PDB entry 6L9Z | X-ray diffraction, 2.50 A resolution | chains I and O of the 19 polymer chains in the assembly

Chain I:
Molecule: 338-nt DNA strand
From: other sequences
Sequence (338 nucleotides; each row starts with the number of its first residue):
     1 ATCGCGGAAAAAAAACGCATCCCGGTGCCGAGGCCGCTCAATTGGTCGTA
    51 GACAGCTCTAGCACCGCTTAAACGCACGTACGCGCTGTCTACCGCGTTTT
   101 AACCGCCACTAGAAGCGCTTACTAGTCTCCAGGCACGTGTGAGACCGGCA
   151 CATGAAAAAAAAAAGCAGGAGCGCAAAAAAAAAACGCATCCCGGTGCCGA
   201 GGCCGCTCAATTGGTCGTAGACAGCTCTAGCACCGCTTAAACGCACGTAC
   251 GCGCTGTCTACCGCGTTTTAACCGCCACTAGAAGCGCTTACTAGTCTCCA
   301 GGCACGTGTGAGACCGGCACATGAAAAAAAACCGCGAT
Ion coordination: Ca2+ site 1: DG33 (shared with 1 residue of chain J); K+ site 1 near DT59 (its only coordinating residue here); Ca2+ site 2 near DC65 (its only coordinating residue here); Ca2+ site 3 near DC103 (its only coordinating residue here); Ca2+ site 4 near DG133 (its only coordinating residue here); K+ site 2: DT228, DA229; Ca2+ site 5 near DG302 (its only coordinating residue here)

Chain O:
Name: Histone H3.1
From: Homo sapiens
UniProt: P68431 (H31_HUMAN); residues 0-135 here correspond to UniProt positions 1-136 (UniProt number = residue number + 1)
Sequence (136 residues; numbered 0 to 135; the number before each row is that of its first residue; numbering starts at 0):
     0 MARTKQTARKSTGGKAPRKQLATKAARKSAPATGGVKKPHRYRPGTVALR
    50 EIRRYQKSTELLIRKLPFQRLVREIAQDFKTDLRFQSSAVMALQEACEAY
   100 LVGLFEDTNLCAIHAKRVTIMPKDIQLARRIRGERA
Not modelled in the structure: 0-35
Curated features (UniProtKB/Swiss-Prot):
  - modified residue: Arg2 (Asymmetric dimethylarginine), Thr3 (Phosphothreonine), Lys4 (Allysine), Gln5 (5-glutamyl dopamine), Thr6 (Phosphothreonine), Arg8 (Citrulline), Lys9 (N6,N6,N6-trimethyllysine), Ser10 (ADP-ribosylserine), Thr11 (Phosphothreonine), Lys14 (N6-(2-hydroxyisobutyryl)lysine), Arg17 (Asymmetric dimethylarginine), Lys18 (N6-(2-hydroxyisobutyryl)lysine), Lys23 (N6-(2-hydroxyisobutyryl)lysine), Arg26 (Citrulline), Lys27 (N6,N6,N6-trimethyllysine), Ser28 (ADP-ribosylserine), Lys36 (N6,N6,N6-trimethyllysine), Lys37 (N6-methyllysine), Tyr41 (Phosphotyrosine), Lys56 (N6,N6,N6-trimethyllysine) and 8 more in UniProt
  - lipidation: Lys18 (N6-decanoyllysine)

How chain I and chain O interact:
Residue-residue contacts - 27 pairs, chain I then chain O:
  DG230(I) with Arg83(O), phosphate contact; Phe84(O), sugar contact; Gln85(O), phosphate contact; Ser86(O), hydrogen bond to the phosphate
  DC231(I) with Arg72(O), salt bridge to the phosphate; Arg83(O), phosphate contact; Phe84(O), hydrogen bond to the phosphate
  DA240(I) with Arg63(O), sugar contact
  DA241(I) with Arg63(O), phosphate contact
  DT248(I) with Pro43(O), phosphate contact
  DA249(I) with Arg42(O), salt bridge to the phosphate; Pro43(O), sugar contact
  DC250(I) with Thr118(O), hydrogen bond to the phosphate
  DG251(I) with Arg116(O), phosphate contact; Val117(O), hydrogen bond to the phosphate; Thr118(O), hydrogen bond to the phosphate; Met120(O), phosphate contact
  DC252(I) with Arg116(O), phosphate contact; Met120(O), phosphate contact
  DG323(I) with Tyr41(O), phosphate contact; Thr45(O), phosphate contact
  DA324(I) with Arg40(O), sugar contact; Tyr41(O), phosphate contact; Arg42(O), hydrogen bond to the phosphate; Thr45(O), hydrogen bond to the phosphate
  DA325(I) with Arg40(O), phosphate contact
  DA326(I) with Lys37(O), salt bridge to the phosphate
Interface residues without a listed pair, chain O (19 interface residues in all): His39, Leu82, Lys115

Summary:
Chain I and chain O form an interface of 13 and 19 residues respectively, with 7 hydrogen bonds and 3 salt
bridges. Among the polar pairs are DG230(I)-Ser86(O), DC231(I)-Phe84(O) and DC250(I)-Thr118(O). DT228(I) and
DA229(I) form the K+ site 2.
Chain I is a 338-nt DNA strand (other sequences) and chain O is Histone H3.1 (Homo sapiens); the structure,
338 bp di-nucleosome assembled with linker histone H1.X, was determined by X-ray diffraction (same publication
as 7COW, 6LER, 6LA2 and 6LAB).
